PDB entry 8CX4 | X-ray diffraction, 2.20 A resolution | chains C and F of the 5 polymer chains in the assembly

# Chain C
Molecule: YEIH
Chain sequence (9 residues; row label = number of the first residue in the row):
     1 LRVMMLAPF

# Chain F
Molecule: AS8.4b
Source organism: Homo sapiens
Chain sequence (244 residues; row label = number of the first residue in the row):
     1 DSGVTQTPKH LITATGQRVT LRCSPRSGDL SVYWYQQSLD QGLQFLIQYY NGEERAKGNI
    61 LERFSAQQFP DLHSELNLSS LELGDSALYF CASSVGTYST DTQYFGPGTR LTVLEDLKNV
   121 FPPEVAVFEP SEAEISHTQK ATLVCLATGF YPDHVELSWW VNGKEVHSGV CTDPQPLKEQ
   181 PALNDSRYAL SSRLRVSATF WQNPRNHFRC QVQFYGLSEN DEWTQDRAKP VTQIVSAEAW
   241 GRAD
Unresolved in the structure: 1, 244
Disulfide bonds: Cys23-Cys91, Cys145-Cys210

# Interface between chain C and chain F
Residue-residue contacts (8):
  Met5(C) - Ser99(F)
  Met5(C) - Thr100(F)
  Leu6(C) - Thr97(F)
  Leu6(C) - Tyr98(F)
  Leu6(C) - Ser99(F)  hydrogen bond (backbone-side chain)
  Ala7(C) - Tyr98(F)  hydrophobic
  Pro8(C) - Thr97(F)
  Pro8(C) - Tyr98(F)  hydrogen bond (backbone-side chain)
Also at the interface, not in a pair above, chain C (6 interface residues in all): Met4, Phe9

# Overview
The interface between chain C and chain F involves 6 residues on one side and 4 on the other, with 2 hydrogen
bonds. Polar contacts include Leu6(C)-Ser99(F) and Pro8(C)-Tyr98(F).
Here chain C is YEIH and chain F is AS8.4b (Homo sapiens). Entry 8CX4 (TCR-antigen complex AS8.4-YEIH-HLA*B27)
was determined by X-ray diffraction, deposited together with 7N2N, 7N2O, 7N2P, 7N2Q, 7N2R and 7N2S.
